7B2P - chains B and C of the 4 polymer chains in the assembly; structure by electron microscopy, 3.43 A resolution.

== Chain B ==
Protein: Complement C4 alpha chain
From: Homo sapiens
Reference sequence: P0C0L4 (CO4A_HUMAN); residue numbers follow UniProt; this construct covers 680-1446
Sequence (767 residues; numbered 680 to 1446; the number before each row is that of its first residue):
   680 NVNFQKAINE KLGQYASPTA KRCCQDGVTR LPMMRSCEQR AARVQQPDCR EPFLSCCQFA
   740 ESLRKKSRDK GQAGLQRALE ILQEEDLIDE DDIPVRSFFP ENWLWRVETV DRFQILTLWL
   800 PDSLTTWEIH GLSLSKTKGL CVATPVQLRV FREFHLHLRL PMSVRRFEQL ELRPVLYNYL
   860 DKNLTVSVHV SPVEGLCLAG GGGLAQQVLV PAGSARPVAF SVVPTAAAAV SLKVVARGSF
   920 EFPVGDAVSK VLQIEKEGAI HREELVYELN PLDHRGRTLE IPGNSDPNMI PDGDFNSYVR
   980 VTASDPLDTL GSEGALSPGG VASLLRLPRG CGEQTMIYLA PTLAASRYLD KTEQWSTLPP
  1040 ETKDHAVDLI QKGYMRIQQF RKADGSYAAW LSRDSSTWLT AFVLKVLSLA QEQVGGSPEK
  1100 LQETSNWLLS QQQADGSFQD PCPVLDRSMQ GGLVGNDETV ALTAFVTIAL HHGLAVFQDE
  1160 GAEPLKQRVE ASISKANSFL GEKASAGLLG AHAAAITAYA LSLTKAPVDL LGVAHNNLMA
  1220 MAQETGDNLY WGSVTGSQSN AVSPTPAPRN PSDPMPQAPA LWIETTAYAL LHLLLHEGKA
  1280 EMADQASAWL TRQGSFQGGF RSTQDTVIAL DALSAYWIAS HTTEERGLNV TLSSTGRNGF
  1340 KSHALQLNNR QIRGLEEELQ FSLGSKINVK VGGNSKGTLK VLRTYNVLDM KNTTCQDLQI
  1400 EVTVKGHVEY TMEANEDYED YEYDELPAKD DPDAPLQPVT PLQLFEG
Disordered / not traced: 680-765, 986-993, 1231-1255, 1349-1353, 1414-1446
Glycans and other covalent adducts: N-acetylglucosamine (NAG) linked to N862, N1328, N1391
Differences from the reference sequence: variant S1201 (Thr in P0C0L4)
Curated features (UniProtKB/Swiss-Prot):
  - site: R756, A757 (Cleavage)
  - modified residue: S918 (Phosphoserine), Y1417 (Sulfotyrosine), Y1420 (Sulfotyrosine), Y1422 (Sulfotyrosine)
  - glycosylation: N862 (N-linked (GlcNAc...) asparagine), T1244 (O-linked (GalNAc...) threonine), N1328 (N-linked (GlcNAc...) (complex) asparagine), N1391 (N-linked (GlcNAc...) asparagine)
  - cross-link: C1010 to Q1013 (Isoglutamyl cysteine thioester (Cys-Gln))

== Chain C ==
Protein: Complement C4 gamma chain
From: Homo sapiens
Reference sequence: P0C0L4 (CO4A_HUMAN); residues 1454-1744 here = UniProt positions 1454-1744
Sequence (291 residues; numbered 1454 to 1744; the number before each row is that of its first residue):
  1454 EAPKVVEEQE SRVHYTVCIW RNGKVGLSGM AIADVTLLSG FHALRADLEK LTSLSDRYVS
  1514 HFETEGPHVL LYFDSVPTSR ECVGFEAVQE VPVGLVQPAS ATLYDYYNPE RRCSVFYGAP
  1574 SKSRLLATLC SAEVCQCAEG KCPRQRRALE RGLQDEDGYR MKFACYYPRV EYGFQVKVLR
  1634 EDSRAAFRLF ETKITQVLHF TKDVKAAANQ MRNFLVRASC RLRLEPGKEY LIMGLDGATY
  1694 DLEGHPQYLL DSNSWIEEMP SERLCRSTRQ RAACAQLNDF LQEYGTQGCQ V
Disordered / not traced: 1454-1464, 1595-1744
Disulfide bonds: C1471-C1535, C1583-C1588

== Interface between chain B and chain C ==
Inter-chain disulfides: C876(B)-C1590(C), C1394(B)-C1566(C)
Pairs across the interface (82; chain B residue first):
  F846(B) - C1588(C)
  Q848(B) - F1569(C)
  Q848(B) - L1578(C)
  Q848(B) - L1579(C)
  R852(B) - D1487(C)  salt bridge
  R852(B) - T1489(C)  hydrogen bond
  C876(B) - C1590(C)  disulfide
  A878(B) - V1549(C)
  A878(B) - Q1550(C)
  A878(B) - L1579(C)  hydrophobic
  A878(B) - E1592(C)
  L883(B) - L1548(C)
  Q885(B) - V1546(C)
  Q885(B) - G1547(C)  hydrogen bond (side chain-backbone)
  Q885(B) - L1548(C)
  L888(B) - E1543(C)
  L888(B) - V1544(C)  hydrophobic
  R895(B) - E1518(C)  salt bridge
  R895(B) - G1519(C)
  R895(B) - P1520(C)
  A898(B) - S1492(C)  hydrogen bond (backbone-side chain)
  A898(B) - Q1550(C)  hydrogen bond (backbone-side chain)
  F899(B) - L1548(C)  hydrophobic
  F899(B) - Q1550(C)
  S900(B) - Q1550(C)
  S900(B) - P1551(C)
  S900(B) - L1579(C)
  V902(B) - C1590(C)  hydrophobic
  T904(B) - C1590(C)
  C1394(B) - C1566(C)  disulfide
  C1394(B) - S1567(C)
  Q1395(B) - N1475(C)  hydrogen bond (backbone-side chain)
  D1396(B) - R1474(C)
  D1396(B) - N1475(C)  hydrogen bond (backbone-backbone)
  D1396(B) - V1478(C)
  D1396(B) - L1480(C)
  D1396(B) - R1564(C)
  L1397(B) - W1473(C)
  L1397(B) - L1556(C)  hydrophobic
  L1397(B) - R1564(C)
  L1397(B) - R1565(C)
  L1397(B) - C1566(C)  hydrogen bond (backbone-side chain)
  Q1398(B) - I1472(C)
  Q1398(B) - W1473(C)  hydrogen bond
  Q1398(B) - C1566(C)
  I1399(B) - C1471(C)
  I1399(B) - I1472(C)  hydrophobic
  I1399(B) - C1566(C)
  I1399(B) - V1568(C)
  E1400(B) - T1469(C)
  E1400(B) - V1470(C)
  E1400(B) - C1471(C)  hydrogen bond (backbone-backbone)
  E1400(B) - W1473(C)
  E1400(B) - R1533(C)  salt bridge
  V1401(B) - T1469(C)
  V1401(B) - V1470(C)  hydrophobic
  V1401(B) - Y1570(C)  hydrophobic
  T1402(B) - Y1468(C)
  T1402(B) - T1469(C)  hydrogen bond (backbone-backbone)
  V1403(B) - V1466(C)  hydrophobic
  V1403(B) - H1467(C)
  V1403(B) - Y1468(C)  hydrophobic
  V1403(B) - Y1570(C)  hydrophobic
  V1403(B) - P1573(C)
  K1404(B) - V1466(C)
  K1404(B) - H1467(C)  hydrogen bond (backbone-backbone)
  G1405(B) - P1573(C)
  H1406(B) - V1466(C)
  H1406(B) - Q1542(C)
  V1407(B) - V1466(C)  hydrophobic
  V1407(B) - Q1542(C)
  E1408(B) - Q1542(C)
  E1408(B) - V1544(C)
  E1408(B) - P1545(C)
  E1408(B) - V1546(C)
  Y1409(B) - V1546(C)  hydrophobic
  Y1409(B) - V1549(C)  hydrophobic
  Y1409(B) - A1572(C)
  Y1409(B) - K1575(C)  hydrogen bond
  T1410(B) - P1545(C)
  T1410(B) - V1546(C)
  T1410(B) - G1547(C)  hydrogen bond (side chain-backbone)
Also at the interface, not in a pair above, chain B (41 interface residues in all): E850, L877, G879, G880, A884, Q886, P896, V897, E1412, A1413
Also at the interface, not in a pair above, chain C (59 interface residues in all): G1476, G1479, A1486, V1488, L1491, H1521, T1555, Y1557, G1571, T1581, E1586, V1587, G1593, K1594

== Summary ==
Chain B and chain C form an interface of 41 and 59 residues respectively, with 2 disulfide bonds, 13 hydrogen
bonds and 3 salt bridges. Polar pairs include R852(B)-D1487(C), R895(B)-E1518(C) and E1400(B)-R1533(C).
N-acetylglucosamine is covalently linked to N862(B), N1328(B) and N1391(B).
Chain B is Complement C4 alpha chain and chain C is Complement C4 gamma chain, both from Homo sapiens; the
structure, Cryo-EM structure of complement C4b in complex with nanobody B5, was determined by electron
microscopy together with 7B2M and 7B2Q from the same study.
